PDB entry 3OOR | X-ray diffraction, 2.50 A resolution | chains A and D of the 3 polymer chains in the assembly

Chain A:
Name: Intron encoded endonuclease I-SceI
Organism: Saccharomyces cerevisiae
Notes: EC 3.1.-.-
UniProt: P03882 (SCE1_YEAST); residues 1-235 here = UniProt positions 1-235
Amino-acid sequence (237 residues; row label = number of the first residue in the row; numbers below 1 keep their minus sign (Met-1 is residue -1)):
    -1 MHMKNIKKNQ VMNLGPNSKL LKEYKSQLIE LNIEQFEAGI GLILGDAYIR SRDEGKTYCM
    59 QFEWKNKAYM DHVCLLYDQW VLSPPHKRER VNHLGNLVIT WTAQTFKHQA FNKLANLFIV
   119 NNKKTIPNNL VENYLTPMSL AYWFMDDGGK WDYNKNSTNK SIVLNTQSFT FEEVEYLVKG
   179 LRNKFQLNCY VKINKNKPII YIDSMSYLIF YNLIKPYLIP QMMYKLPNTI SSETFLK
Disordered / not traced: -1 to 2, 226-235
Construct notes: engineered mutation Arg86 (Lys in P03882), Thr100 (Gly in P03882)
Ion coordination: Ca2+ site 1: Gly43, Asp44, Asp145 (shared with 1 residue of chain C; DC17(D) of chain D); Ca2+ site 2: Asp44, Asp144 (shared with 1 residue of chain C; DC17(D) of chain D)
What the authors report for this chain:
  - binding site for the 25-nt DNA strand (chain D): Arg86
  - contacts within the chain: Arg86-Thr100
  - specificity-determining residues: Arg86
  - specificity-determining residues: Thr100 (proposed by the authors, not directly observed)
  - catalytic residues: Asp145 (citing earlier work)
  - mutagenesis - Q59A, Q59E, E61A, E61Q, R88A, R88K: abolished growth

Chain D:
Molecule: 25-nt DNA strand
Sequence (25 nucleotides; numbered 1 to 25; the number before each row is that of its first residue):
     1 GGTATTACCC GGTTATCCCT AGCGT
Disordered / not traced: 1
Ion coordination: Ca2+ site 1: DT16 (shared with 1 residue of chain C); Ca2+ site 2: DC17 (shared with Gly43(A), Asp44(A), Asp145(A) of chain A; 1 residue of chain C)

Chain A / chain D interface:
Contacting residue pairs (43):
  Pro14(A) with DT6(D), base contact; DA7(D), sugar contact
  Asn15(A) with DA4(D), base contact; DT5(D), base contact
  Lys20(A) with DT5(D), phosphate contact; DT6(D), phosphate contact
  Lys23(A) with DA7(D), salt bridge to the phosphate
  Asp44(A) with DC17(D), phosphate contact
  Arg50(A) with DA7(D), base contact
  Gln59(A) with DC9(D), base contact
  Leu80(A) with DA7(D), phosphate contact; DC8(D), phosphate contact
  Ser81(A) with DC8(D), hydrogen bond to the phosphate
  His84(A) with DC9(D), salt bridge to the phosphate; DC10(D), salt bridge to the phosphate
  Arg86(A) with DC10(D), base contact; DG11(D), hydrogen bond to the base
  Arg88(A) with DG11(D), base contact; DG12(D), hydrogen bond to the base; DT13(D), base contact
  Gln102(A) with DC8(D), phosphate contact
  Phe104(A) with DA7(D), phosphate contact
  Lys105(A) with DT6(D), salt bridge to the phosphate; DA7(D), hydrogen bond to the phosphate
  Asp144(A) with DC17(D), phosphate contact
  Asp145(A) with DC17(D), phosphate contact
  Gly146(A) with DC17(D), sugar contact
  Tyr151(A) with DC18(D), base contact; DC19(D), phosphate contact; DT20(D), base contact
  Asn152(A) with DT20(D), base contact
  Asn163(A) with DT16(D), sugar contact; DC17(D), hydrogen bond to the phosphate
  Gln165(A) with DA15(D), phosphate contact; DT16(D), sugar contact; DC17(D), base contact
  Ser166(A) with DA15(D), hydrogen bond to the phosphate; DT16(D), hydrogen bond to the phosphate
  Asn192(A) with DC17(D), hydrogen bond to the base
  Lys193(A) with DT16(D), hydrogen bond to the base
  Lys195(A) with DA15(D), salt bridge to the phosphate
  Tyr222(A) with DC18(D), hydrogen bond to the phosphate
  Lys223(A) with DC18(D), phosphate contact
Interface residues without a listed pair, chain A (29 interface residues in all): Leu19
Interface residues without a listed pair, chain D (17 interface residues in all): DA21

In short:
29 residues of chain A face 17 of chain D across their interface; the contacts include 10 hydrogen bonds and 5
salt bridges. Polar pairs include Arg86(A)-DG11(D), Arg88(A)-DG12(D) and Asn192(A)-DC17(D). From the paper:
the catalytic residue Asp145(A); Q59A, Q59E and E61A of chain A, among others, abolish growth; 6 substitutions
were tested in all.
Chain A is Intron encoded endonuclease I-SceI (Saccharomyces cerevisiae) and chain D is a 25-nt DNA strand;
the structure, I-SceI mutant (K86R/G100T)complexed with C/G+4 DNA substrate, was determined by X-ray
diffraction together with 3OOL from the same study.
